5L61 - chains V and W of the 28 polymer chains in the assembly; structure by X-ray diffraction, 2.80 A resolution.

[Chain V]
Name: Proteasome subunit beta type-2
Organism: Saccharomyces cerevisiae (strain ATCC 204508 / S288c)
Notes: EC 3.4.25.1
UniProtKB: P25043 (PSB2_YEAST); residues 1-232 here correspond to UniProt positions 30-261 (UniProt number = residue number + 29)
Amino-acid sequence (232 residues; row label = number of the first residue in the row):
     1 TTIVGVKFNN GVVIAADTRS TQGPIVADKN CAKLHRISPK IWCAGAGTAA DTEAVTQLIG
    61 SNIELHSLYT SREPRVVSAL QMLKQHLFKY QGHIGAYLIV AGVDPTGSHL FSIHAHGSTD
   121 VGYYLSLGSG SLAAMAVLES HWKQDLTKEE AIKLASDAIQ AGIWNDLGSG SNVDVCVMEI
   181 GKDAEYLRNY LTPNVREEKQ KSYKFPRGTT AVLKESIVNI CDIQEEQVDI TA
Disordered / not traced: 227-232
Ion coordination: Mg2+: Ile163, Asp166, Ser169 (shared with 1 residue of chain L)
Curated features (UniProtKB/Swiss-Prot):
  - active site: Thr1 (Nucleophile)

[Chain W]
Name: Proteasome subunit beta type-3
Organism: Saccharomyces cerevisiae (strain ATCC 204508 / S288c)
Notes: EC 3.4.25.1
UniProtKB: P25451 (PSB3_YEAST); residues 0-204 here correspond to UniProt positions 1-205 (UniProt number = residue number + 1)
Amino-acid sequence (205 residues; each row starts with the number of its first residue; numbering starts at 0):
     0 MSDPSSINGG IVVAMTGKDC VAIACDLRLG SQSLGVSNKF EKIFHYGHVF LGITGLATDV
    60 TTLNEMFRYK TNLYKLKEER AIEPETFTQL VSSSLYERRF GPYFVGPVVA GINSKSGKPF
   120 IAGFDLIGCI DEAKDFIVSG TASDQLFGMC ESLYEPNLEP EDLFETISQA LLNAADRDAL
   180 SGWGAVVYII KKDEVVKRYL KMRQD
Disordered / not traced: 0
Ion coordination: Mg2+: Asp204 (shared with 3 residues of chain K)
Curated features (UniProtKB/Swiss-Prot):
  - modified residue: Ser30 (Phosphoserine)
  - cross-link: Lys69 (Glycyl lysine isopeptide (Lys-Gly) (interchain with G-Cter in ubiquitin))

[Chain V / chain W interface]
Contacting residue pairs (59; chain V residue first):
  Ile25(V) - Asp143(W)
  Ile25(V) - Phe146(W)  hydrophobic
  Val26(V) - Phe146(W)
  Ala27(V) - Asp130(W)
  Asp28(V) - Asp130(W)
  Lys29(V) - Glu150(W)  salt bridge
  Ala49(V) - Cys128(W)  hydrophobic
  Ala50(V) - Tyr95(W)
  Ala50(V) - Ile126(W)
  Ala50(V) - Cys128(W)
  Asp51(V) - Tyr95(W)  hydrogen bond
  Asp51(V) - Arg98(W)  salt bridge
  Ala54(V) - Tyr95(W)
  Tyr90(V) - Phe99(W)  hydrophobic
  His93(V) - Arg98(W)  hydrogen bond (backbone-side chain)
  His93(V) - Phe99(W)
  Ile94(V) - Phe99(W)  hydrophobic
  Arg196(V) - Glu150(W)  salt bridge
  Lys199(V) - Glu150(W)
  Lys199(V) - Ser151(W)
  Lys199(V) - Tyr153(W)  hydrogen bond (side chain-backbone)
  Ser202(V) - Glu154(W)  hydrogen bond
  Tyr203(V) - Ser151(W)
  Tyr203(V) - Leu152(W)  hydrophobic
  Lys204(V) - Glu154(W)
  Lys204(V) - Asp161(W)  salt bridge
  Phe205(V) - Leu152(W)  hydrophobic
  Phe205(V) - Gln168(W)
  Arg207(V) - Glu160(W)  salt bridge
  Arg207(V) - Asp161(W)  salt bridge
  Gly208(V) - Glu164(W)  hydrogen bond (backbone-side chain)
  Thr209(V) - Glu164(W)
  Thr210(V) - Glu164(W)  hydrogen bond
  Thr210(V) - Ser167(W)
  Thr210(V) - Gln168(W)  hydrogen bond
  Thr210(V) - Leu199(W)
  Ala211(V) - Leu199(W)
  Ala211(V) - Lys200(W)  hydrogen bond (backbone-backbone)
  Val212(V) - Phe163(W)  hydrophobic
  Val212(V) - Tyr198(W)
  Leu213(V) - Tyr198(W)  hydrogen bond (backbone-backbone)
  Leu213(V) - Leu199(W)
  Leu213(V) - Lys200(W)
  Lys214(V) - Lys196(W)
  Lys214(V) - Arg197(W)
  Lys214(V) - Tyr198(W)  hydrogen bond (backbone-backbone)
  Glu215(V) - Lys196(W)
  Glu215(V) - Arg197(W)  salt bridge
  Ser216(V) - Val195(W)
  Ser216(V) - Lys196(W)  hydrogen bond (backbone-backbone)
  Ile217(V) - Val194(W)
  Val218(V) - Tyr187(W)  hydrophobic
  Val218(V) - Val194(W)  hydrogen bond (backbone-backbone)
  Val218(V) - Lys196(W)
  Asn219(V) - His44(W)
  Ile220(V) - Gly46(W)
  Ile220(V) - Phe49(W)  hydrophobic
  Ile220(V) - Val194(W)  hydrophobic
  Asp222(V) - Lys74(W)  salt bridge
Interface residues without a listed pair, chain V (36 interface residues in all): Thr48, Glu53, Pro206
Interface residues without a listed pair, chain W (38 interface residues in all): His47, Asp124, Ile129, Glu131, Glu158, Thr165, Leu171

[Overview]
36 residues of chain V face 38 of chain W across their interface, with 12 hydrogen bonds and 8 salt bridges.
Polar contacts include Lys29(V)-Glu150(W), Asp51(V)-Arg98(W) and Arg196(V)-Glu150(W). Ile163(V), Asp166(V) and
Ser169(V) form the Mg2+ site. From UniProt: active-site residue Thr1(V) on chain V.
Chain V is Proteasome subunit beta type-2 and chain W is Proteasome subunit beta type-3, both from
Saccharomyces cerevisiae (strain ATCC 204508 / S288c); the structure, Yeast 20S proteasome with human beta5c
(1-138) and human beta6 (99-132) in complex with epoxyketone inhibitor ..., was determined by X-ray
diffraction together with 5L52, 5L54, 5L55, 5L5A, 5L5B, 5L5D and 30 further entries from the same study.
